Entry 1Y8X (X-ray diffraction, 2.40 A resolution); this record covers chains A and B.

Chain A:
Protein: Ubiquitin-conjugating enzyme E2 M
Source organism: Homo sapiens
Notes: EC 6.3.2.19
UniProtKB: P61081 (UBC12_HUMAN); residue numbers follow UniProt; this construct covers 27-183
Amino-acid sequence (160 residues; each row starts with the number of its first residue):
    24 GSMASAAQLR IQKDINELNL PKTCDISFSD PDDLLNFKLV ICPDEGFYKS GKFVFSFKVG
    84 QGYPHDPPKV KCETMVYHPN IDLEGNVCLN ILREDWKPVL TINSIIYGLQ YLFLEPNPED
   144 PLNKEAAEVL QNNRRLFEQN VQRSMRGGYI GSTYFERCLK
Differences from the reference sequence: cloning artifact (24-26); modified residue (98, 168)
Modified residues: Mse26 (selenomethionine; parent Met); Mse98 (selenomethionine; parent Met); Mse168 (selenomethionine; parent Met)
From the paper describing this entry:
  - catalytic residues: Cys111 (citing earlier work)
  - mutagenesis - L32A, K36A, F51A, D55A, L57A: decreased catalytic activity with Ubiquitin-activating enzyme E1C (chain B)

Chain B:
Protein: Ubiquitin-activating enzyme E1C
Source organism: Homo sapiens
UniProtKB: Q8TBC4 (UBA3_HUMAN); residues 347-442 here correspond to UniProt positions 368-463 (UniProt number = residue number + 21)
Amino-acid sequence (98 residues; row label = number of the first residue in the row):
   345 GSSQLPQNIQ FSPSAKLQEV LDYLTNSASL QMKSPAITAT LEGKNRTLYM QSVTSIEERT
   405 RPNLSKTLKE LGLVDGQELA VADVTTPQTV LFKLHFTS
Disordered / not traced: 345-348, 441-442
Differences from the reference sequence: cloning artifact (345-346); modified residue (376); engineered mutation Mse394 (Leu415 in Q8TBC4)
Modified residues: Mse376 (selenomethionine; parent Met); Mse394 (selenomethionine; parent Met)
From the paper describing this entry:
  - mutagenesis - R403A: unchanged catalytic activity with Ubiquitin-conjugating enzyme E2 M (chain A)
  - mutagenesis - S347P, L349P, T391A, V397A: decreased catalytic activity with Ubiquitin-conjugating enzyme E2 M (chain A)

Chain A / chain B interface:
Residue-residue contacts - 37 pairs, chain A then chain B:
  Gly24(A) with Gly387(B)
  Ser25(A) with Thr384(B)
  Mse26(A) with Thr384(B)
  Ala27(A) with Thr384(B)
  Gln31(A) with Asn389(B), hydrogen bond
  Leu32(A) with Thr433(B), hydrogen bond (backbone-side chain)
  Gln35(A) with Ala380(B); Thr382(B), hydrogen bond; Ala424(B)
  Lys36(A) with Ala426(B); Asp427(B), hydrogen bond (side chain-backbone); Thr430(B), hydrogen bond (side chain-backbone); Pro431(B); Thr433(B)
  Ile38(A) with Val397(B)
  Asn39(A) with Ser378(B); Ala380(B); Mse394(B); Ser396(B), hydrogen bond; Ala426(B); Asp427(B)
  Glu40(A) with Asp427(B); Val428(B)
  Ile49(A) with Val397(B), hydrophobic; Ser399(B)
  Ser50(A) with Ser399(B)
  Phe51(A) with Ser399(B), hydrogen bond (backbone-side chain); Ile400(B), hydrophobic; Arg403(B), hydrogen bond (backbone-side chain)
  Ser52(A) with Arg403(B), hydrogen bond (backbone-side chain)
  Pro54(A) with Thr391(B), hydrogen bond (backbone-side chain); Arg403(B)
  Asp55(A) with Asn389(B); Arg390(B), salt bridge; Thr391(B), hydrogen bond (side chain-backbone)
  Leu57(A) with Thr391(B); Ile400(B), hydrophobic
Interface residues without a listed pair, chain A (20 interface residues in all): Leu41, Asp53
Interface residues without a listed pair, chain B (27 interface residues in all): Pro379, Ile381, Thr404, Glu422, Val425, Leu435
Interface features reported in the paper:
  - residue pairs: Leu32(A)-Ala424(B) (hydrophobic contact), Asn39(A)-Ser396(B), Asp55(A)-Arg390(B), Thr382(B)-Gln35(A)
  - interface residues, chain A: Ala27(A), Lys36(A), Leu41(A), Phe51(A), Leu57(A)
  - interface residues, chain B: Thr382(B), Thr391(B), Mse394(B), Val397(B), Arg403(B), Thr433(B), Leu435(B)

In short:
20 residues of chain A face 27 of chain B across their interface; the contacts include 11 hydrogen bonds and 1
salt bridge. Polar contacts include Asp55(A)-Arg390(B), Gln31(A)-Asn389(B) and Leu32(A)-Thr433(B). The authors
report a hydrophobic contact between Leu32(A) and Ala424(B); contacts between Asn39(A) and Ser396(B), Asp55(A)
and Arg390(B) and Thr382(B) and Gln35(A). The paper reports the catalytic residue Cys111(A); L32A, K36A and
F51A of chain A, among others, reduce catalytic activity with Ubiquitin-activating enzyme E1C (chain B); 10
substitutions were tested in all.
Chain A is Ubiquitin-conjugating enzyme E2 M and chain B is Ubiquitin-activating enzyme E1C, both from Homo
sapiens; the structure, Structural basis for recruitment of Ubc12 by an E2-binding domain in NEDD8's E1, was
determined by X-ray diffraction.
